Entry 5ELQ (X-ray diffraction, 1.10 A resolution); this record covers chains A and P.

# Chain A
Protein: Sorting nexin-27
Organism: Rattus norvegicus
Notes: fragment: PDZ domain
Reference sequence: Q8K4V4 (SNX27_RAT); residues 41-135 here correspond to UniProt positions 39-133 (UniProt number = residue number - 2)
Amino-acid sequence (101 residues; row label = number of the first residue in the row):
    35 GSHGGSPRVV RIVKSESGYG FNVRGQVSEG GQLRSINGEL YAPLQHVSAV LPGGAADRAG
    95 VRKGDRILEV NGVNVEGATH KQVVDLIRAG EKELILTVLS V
Not modelled in the structure: 35-40, 135
Construct notes: expression tag (35-40)
UniProt features mapped onto this chain:
  - modified residue (Phosphoserine): Ser51, Ser62

# Chain P
Protein: Glu-asp-gln-glu-thr-ala-val
Amino-acid sequence (8 residues; each row starts with the number of its first residue):
   200 REDQETAV
Not modelled in the structure: 200

# Chain A / chain P interface
Contacting residue pairs (25; chain A residue first):
  Gly52(A) - Val207(P)
  Tyr53(A) - Val207(P)  hydrogen bond (backbone-backbone)
  Gly54(A) - Val207(P)  hydrogen bond (backbone-backbone)
  Phe55(A) - Ala206(P)
  Phe55(A) - Val207(P)  hydrogen bond (backbone-backbone)
  Asn56(A) - Glu204(P)  hydrogen bond
  Asn56(A) - Thr205(P)
  Asn56(A) - Ala206(P)
  Val57(A) - Gln203(P)
  Val57(A) - Glu204(P)
  Val57(A) - Thr205(P)  hydrogen bond (backbone-backbone)
  Arg58(A) - Gln203(P)
  Arg58(A) - Glu204(P)  salt bridge
  Gly59(A) - Asp202(P)
  Gly59(A) - Gln203(P)  hydrogen bond (backbone-backbone)
  Gln60(A) - Glu201(P)
  Gln60(A) - Asp202(P)  hydrogen bond (backbone-side chain)
  Val61(A) - Glu201(P)  hydrogen bond (backbone-backbone)
  Val61(A) - Gln203(P)
  Ser82(A) - Glu204(P)  hydrogen bond
  His114(A) - Gln203(P)  hydrogen bond (side chain-backbone)
  His114(A) - Glu204(P)
  His114(A) - Thr205(P)  hydrogen bond
  Val118(A) - Thr205(P)
  Arg122(A) - Thr205(P)
Other interface residues (no listed pair), chain A (16 interface residues in all): Ser51, Ile121

# In short
The interface between chain A and chain P involves 16 residues on one side and 7 on the other, with 11
hydrogen bonds and 1 salt bridge. Polar pairs include Arg58(A)-Glu204(P), Gly54(A)-Val207(P) and
Asn56(A)-Glu204(P).
Chain A is Sorting nexin-27 (Rattus norvegicus) and chain P is Glu-asp-gln-glu-thr-ala-val; the structure,
Crystal structure of the SNX27 PDZ domain bound to the C-terminal DGKzeta PDZ binding motif, was determined by
X-ray diffraction together with 5EM9 and 5EMA from the same study.
